PDB entry 1J7L | X-ray diffraction, 2.20 A resolution | chains A and B

# Chain A (and B)
Molecule: Aminoglycoside 3'-phosphotransferase
Source organism: Enterococcus faecalis
Notes: EC 2.7.1.95; chain B of this document is another copy of the same molecule, construct and numbering; everything in this record applies to it too
Reference sequence: P0A3Y5 (KKA3_ENTFA); residues 1-264 here = UniProt positions 1-264
Sequence (264 residues; numbered 1 to 264; the number before each row is that of its first residue):
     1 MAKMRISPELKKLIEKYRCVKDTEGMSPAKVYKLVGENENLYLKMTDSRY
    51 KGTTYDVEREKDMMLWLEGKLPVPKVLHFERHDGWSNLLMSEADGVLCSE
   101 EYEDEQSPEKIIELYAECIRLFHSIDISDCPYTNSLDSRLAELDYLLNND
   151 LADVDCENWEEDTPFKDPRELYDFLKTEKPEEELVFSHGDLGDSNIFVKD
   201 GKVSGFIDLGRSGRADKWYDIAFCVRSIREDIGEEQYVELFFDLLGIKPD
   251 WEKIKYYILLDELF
Disordered / not traced: 1
Bound ions: Mg2+ site 1: Asn-195, Asp-208 (together with ADP); Mg2+ site 2: Asp-208 (together with ADP)
Residues lining bound ligands: ADP (adenosine-5'-diphosphate): Asp-22, Glu-24, Met-26, Ser-27, Val-31, Tyr-42, Lys-44, Glu-60, Pro-74, Met-90, Ser-91, Glu-92, Ala-93, Leu-97, Ser-194, Asn-195, Phe-197, Ile-207, Asp-208
Curated features (UniProtKB/Swiss-Prot):
  - active site: Asp-190 (Proton acceptor)

# Chain A / chain B interface
Disulfides between the chains: Cys-19(A)/Cys-156(B), Cys-156(A)/Cys-19(B)
Residue-residue contacts (52):
  Ala-2(A) / Asp-167(B)  hydrogen bond (backbone-side chain)
  Lys-3(A) / Leu-147(B)
  Lys-3(A) / Asn-148(B)  hydrogen bond
  Lys-3(A) / Pro-168(B)
  Met-4(A) / Lys-166(B)
  Met-4(A) / Pro-168(B)
  Arg-5(A) / Asp-150(B)  salt bridge
  Arg-5(A) / Ala-152(B)  hydrogen bond (side chain-backbone)
  Arg-5(A) / Val-154(B)
  Ile-6(A) / Trp-159(B)
  Lys-11(A) / Trp-159(B)
  Lys-11(A) / Lys-166(B)  hydrogen bond (side chain-backbone)
  Ile-14(A) / Trp-159(B)  hydrophobic
  Glu-15(A) / Trp-159(B)
  Glu-15(A) / Glu-160(B)
  Glu-15(A) / Glu-161(B)  hydrogen bond (backbone-backbone)
  Lys-16(A) / Glu-161(B)  salt bridge
  Tyr-17(A) / Glu-160(B)
  Arg-18(A) / Glu-160(B)
  Cys-19(A) / Cys-156(B)  disulfide
  Cys-19(A) / Glu-160(B)  hydrogen bond (backbone-side chain)
  Lys-21(A) / Val-154(B)
  Lys-21(A) / Cys-156(B)
  Lys-30(A) / Val-154(B)
  Tyr-32(A) / Val-154(B)
  Tyr-32(A) / Cys-156(B)  hydrophobic
  Tyr-32(A) / Trp-159(B)  hydrophobic
  Leu-43(A) / Trp-159(B)  hydrophobic
  Met-45(A) / Trp-159(B)  hydrophobic
  Arg-49(A) / Arg-49(B)
  Trp-85(A) / Asp-150(B)  hydrogen bond
  Leu-147(A) / Lys-3(B)
  Asn-148(A) / Lys-3(B)
  Asp-150(A) / Arg-5(B)  salt bridge
  Asp-150(A) / Trp-85(B)  hydrogen bond
  Ala-152(A) / Arg-5(B)
  Val-154(A) / Arg-5(B)
  Cys-156(A) / Cys-19(B)  disulfide
  Cys-156(A) / Lys-21(B)
  Cys-156(A) / Tyr-32(B)  hydrophobic
  Trp-159(A) / Ile-6(B)
  Trp-159(A) / Lys-11(B)
  Trp-159(A) / Tyr-32(B)  hydrophobic
  Trp-159(A) / Leu-43(B)  hydrophobic
  Trp-159(A) / Met-45(B)  hydrophobic
  Glu-160(A) / Tyr-17(B)
  Glu-160(A) / Arg-18(B)
  Glu-160(A) / Cys-19(B)  hydrogen bond (side chain-backbone)
  Glu-161(A) / Glu-15(B)  hydrogen bond (backbone-backbone)
  Lys-166(A) / Met-4(B)
  Asp-167(A) / Ala-2(B)  hydrogen bond (side chain-backbone)
  Pro-168(A) / Lys-3(B)
Other interface residues (no listed pair), chain A (34 interface residues in all): Val-20, Thr-23, Glu-157
Other interface residues (no listed pair), chain B (34 interface residues in all): Ile-14, Val-20, Thr-23, Asp-155, Glu-157, Arg-169

# Overview
Chain A and chain B each contribute 34 residues to their interface, with 2 disulfide bonds, 11 hydrogen bonds
and 3 salt bridges. Polar pairs include Arg-5(A)/Asp-150(B), Lys-16(A)/Glu-161(B) and Ala-2(A)/Asp-167(B).
Chain A binds ADP. UniProt lists active-site residue Asp-190(A) on chain A.
Both chains are Aminoglycoside 3'-phosphotransferase (Enterococcus faecalis). Entry 1J7L (Crystal Structure of
3',5"-Aminoglycoside Phosphotransferase Type IIIa ADP Complex) was determined by X-ray diffraction, deposited
together with 1J7I and 1J7U.
